Entry 3NSO (X-ray diffraction, 1.45 A resolution); this record covers chains A and B.

[Chain A (and B)]
Name: Protein S100-A3
Organism: Homo sapiens
Notes: chain B of this document is another copy of the same molecule, construct and numbering; everything in this record applies to it too
UniProt: P33764 (S10A3_HUMAN); numbering as in UniProt (aligned over 1-101)
Chain sequence (101 residues; numbered 1 to 101; the number before each row is that of its first residue):
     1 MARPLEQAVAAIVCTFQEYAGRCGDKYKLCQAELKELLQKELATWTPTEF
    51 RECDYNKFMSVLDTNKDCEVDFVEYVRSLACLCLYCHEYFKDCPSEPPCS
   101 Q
Not modelled in the structure: 1, 95-98, 100-101 (chain B: 1-2, 95-98, 100-101)
UniProt features mapped onto this chain:
  - binding site (Ca(2+)): Lys-28, Glu-33, Asp-63, Asn-65, Asp-67, Glu-69, Glu-74
  - binding site (Zn(2+)): Cys-83, Cys-86, His-87, Cys-93
  - modified residue: Ala-2 (N-acetylalanine), Arg-51 (Citrulline)
  - mutagenesis: Cys-30 (C30A: Abolishes calcium binding; when associated with Ala-68), Cys-68 (C68A: Abolishes calcium binding; when associated with Ala-30), Cys-81 (C81A: Increases affinity for calcium; when associated with Ala-99), Cys-99 (C99A: Increases affinity for calcium; when associated with Ala-81)
Cystine bridges: Cys-30/Cys-68, Cys-81/Cys-99

[How chain A and chain B interact]
Contacting residue pairs (63; chain A residue first):
  Arg-3(A) / Lys-40(B)  hydrogen bond (side chain-backbone)
  Arg-3(A) / Glu-41(B)
  Arg-3(A) / Ala-43(B)
  Leu-5(A) / Ile-12(B)  hydrophobic
  Leu-5(A) / Thr-15(B)
  Leu-5(A) / Leu-37(B)  hydrophobic
  Leu-5(A) / Glu-41(B)
  Leu-5(A) / Tyr-75(B)
  Glu-6(A) / Glu-41(B)
  Glu-6(A) / Leu-42(B)
  Glu-6(A) / Ala-43(B)  hydrogen bond (side chain-backbone)
  Glu-6(A) / Thr-44(B)  hydrogen bond
  Glu-6(A) / Trp-45(B)
  Ala-8(A) / Ala-8(B)
  Ala-8(A) / Ala-11(B)  hydrophobic
  Val-9(A) / Trp-45(B)  hydrophobic
  Val-9(A) / Cys-83(B)  hydrophobic
  Ala-10(A) / Trp-45(B)
  Ala-11(A) / Ala-8(B)  hydrophobic
  Ile-12(A) / Leu-5(B)  hydrophobic
  Val-13(A) / Cys-83(B)  hydrophobic
  Val-13(A) / His-87(B)
  Thr-15(A) / Leu-5(B)
  Gln-17(A) / Tyr-89(B)
  Lys-26(A) / Tyr-89(B)  hydrogen bond (backbone-side chain)
  Tyr-27(A) / Tyr-89(B)
  Tyr-27(A) / Asp-92(B)
  Tyr-27(A) / Cys-93(B)
  Tyr-27(A) / Pro-94(B)
  Leu-37(A) / Leu-5(B)  hydrophobic
  Lys-40(A) / Arg-3(B)  hydrogen bond (backbone-side chain)
  Glu-41(A) / Arg-3(B)
  Glu-41(A) / Leu-5(B)
  Glu-41(A) / Glu-6(B)
  Leu-42(A) / Glu-6(B)
  Ala-43(A) / Arg-3(B)
  Ala-43(A) / Glu-6(B)  hydrogen bond (backbone-side chain)
  Thr-44(A) / Glu-6(B)  hydrogen bond
  Trp-45(A) / Glu-6(B)
  Trp-45(A) / Val-9(B)  hydrophobic
  Trp-45(A) / Ala-10(B)
  Phe-72(A) / Ala-80(B)
  Phe-72(A) / Cys-83(B)  hydrophobic
  Phe-72(A) / Phe-90(B)  hydrophobic
  Val-73(A) / Arg-77(B)
  Val-73(A) / Leu-84(B)  hydrophobic
  Tyr-75(A) / Leu-5(B)
  Val-76(A) / Val-76(B)  hydrophobic
  Val-76(A) / Ala-80(B)  hydrophobic
  Arg-77(A) / Val-73(B)
  Ala-80(A) / Phe-72(B)
  Ala-80(A) / Val-76(B)  hydrophobic
  Cys-83(A) / Val-9(B)  hydrophobic
  Cys-83(A) / Val-13(B)  hydrophobic
  Cys-83(A) / Phe-72(B)  hydrophobic
  Leu-84(A) / Val-73(B)  hydrophobic
  His-87(A) / Val-13(B)
  Tyr-89(A) / Gln-17(B)
  Tyr-89(A) / Lys-26(B)  hydrogen bond (side chain-backbone)
  Tyr-89(A) / Tyr-27(B)
  Phe-90(A) / Phe-72(B)  hydrophobic
  Asp-92(A) / Tyr-27(B)
  Cys-93(A) / Tyr-27(B)
Other interface residues (no listed pair), chain A (40 interface residues in all): Pro-4, Phe-16, Ala-20, Gly-21, Leu-79, Pro-94, Cys-99
Other interface residues (no listed pair), chain B (39 interface residues in all): Pro-4, Phe-16, Ala-20, Gly-21, Leu-79

[Summary]
40 residues of chain A and 39 residues of chain B are in contact; the contacts include 8 hydrogen bonds. Among
the polar pairs are Arg-3(A)/Lys-40(B), Glu-6(A)/Ala-43(B) and Glu-6(A)/Thr-44(B).
Chain A and chain B are both Protein S100-A3 (Homo sapiens); the structure, Crystal Structure of S100A3
Protein Expressed in Insect Cell, was determined by X-ray diffraction together with 3NSI, 3NSK and 3NSL from
the same study.
